2W9A - chains A and T of the 3 polymer chains in the assembly; structure by X-ray diffraction, 2.60 A resolution.

[Chain A]
Protein: DNA polymerase IV
Source organism: Sulfolobus solfataricus
Notes: EC 2.7.7.7
Reference sequence: Q97W02 (DPO42_SULSO); numbering as in UniProt (aligned over 1-352)
Sequence (358 residues; each row starts with the number of its first residue; numbers below 1 keep their minus sign (His-5 is residue -5)):
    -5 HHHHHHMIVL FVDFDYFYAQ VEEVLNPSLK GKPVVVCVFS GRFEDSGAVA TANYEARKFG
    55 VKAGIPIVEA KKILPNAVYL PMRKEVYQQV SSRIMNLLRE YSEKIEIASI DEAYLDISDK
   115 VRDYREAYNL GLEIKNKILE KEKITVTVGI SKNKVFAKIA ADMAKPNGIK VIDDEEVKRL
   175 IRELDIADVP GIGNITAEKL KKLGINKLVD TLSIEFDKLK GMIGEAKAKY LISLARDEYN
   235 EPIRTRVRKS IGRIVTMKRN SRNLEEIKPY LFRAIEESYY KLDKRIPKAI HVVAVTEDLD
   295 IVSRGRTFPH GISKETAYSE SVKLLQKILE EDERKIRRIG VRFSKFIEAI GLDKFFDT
Disordered / not traced: -5 to -1, 343-352
Ion coordination: Mg2+ site 1: Asp7, Asp105, Glu106 (together with 2'-deoxyguanosine-5'-triphosphate); Mg2+ site 2: Asp7, Phe8, Asp105 (together with 2'-deoxyguanosine-5'-triphosphate); Mg2+ site 3: Ala181, Ile186
Ligand contacts: 2'-deoxyguanosine-5'-triphosphate: Asp7, Phe8, Asp9, Tyr10, Phe11, Tyr12, Val32, Ala44, Thr45, Tyr48, Arg51, Ala57, Met76, Asp105, Lys159
UniProt features mapped onto this chain:
  - active site: Glu106
  - binding site (Mg(2+)): Asp7, Asp105
  - site: Tyr12 (Substrate discrimination)
  - mutagenesis: Asp105 to Glu106 (Loss of function), Glu342 to Thr352 (Almost complete loss of interaction with PCNA)
What the authors report for this chain:
  - Mg2+ coordination: Ala181, Ile186

[Chain T]
Molecule: 18-nt DNA strand
Sequence (18 nucleotides; numbered 1 to 18; the number before each row is that of its first residue):
     1 TCACXGAATC CTTCCCCC
Disordered / not traced: 1-2
Modified residues: O2G (2'-deoxy-N,N-dimethyl-5'-O-[oxido(oxo)phosphonio]guanosine) at position 5

[How chain A and chain T interact]
Pairs across the interface (35; chain A residue first):
  Val32(A) with DC4(T), phosphate contact; O2G_5(T), sugar contact
  Ser34(A) with DC4(T), hydrogen bond to the phosphate
  Gly41(A) with DA3(T), phosphate contact; DC4(T), sugar contact
  Ala42(A) with DC4(T), sugar contact
  Gly58(A) with DC4(T), base contact
  Pro60(A) with DA3(T), sugar contact
  Lys78(A) with DG6(T), sugar contact
  Gly218(A) with DC11(T), phosphate contact
  Glu219(A) with DC11(T), hydrogen bond to the phosphate
  Ala220(A) with DC10(T), phosphate contact; DC11(T), hydrogen bond to the phosphate
  Arg242(A) with DA7(T), salt bridge to the phosphate; DA8(T), phosphate contact
  Lys243(A) with DA8(T), hydrogen bond to the phosphate; DT9(T), salt bridge to the phosphate
  Ser244(A) with DA7(T), phosphate contact; DA8(T), hydrogen bond to the phosphate
  Ile245(A) with DA7(T), phosphate contact
  Gly246(A) with DG6(T), sugar contact; DA7(T), hydrogen bond to the phosphate
  Arg247(A) with O2G_5(T), salt bridge to the phosphate; DG6(T), salt bridge to the phosphate; DA7(T), salt bridge to the phosphate
  Ile248(A) with O2G_5(T), phosphate contact; DG6(T), hydrogen bond to the phosphate
  Thr250(A) with O2G_5(T), hydrogen bond to the phosphate
  Leu293(A) with DA3(T), base contact
  Arg331(A) with DA3(T), sugar contact; DC4(T), salt bridge to the phosphate
  Arg332(A) with DC4(T), salt bridge to the phosphate; O2G_5(T), phosphate contact
  Arg336(A) with DG6(T), sugar contact; DA7(T), salt bridge to the phosphate
Also at the interface, not in a pair above, chain A (25 interface residues in all): Lys221, Val241, Val249

[Summary]
25 residues of chain A and 9 residues of chain T are in contact, with 8 hydrogen bonds and 8 salt bridges.
Among the polar pairs are Ser34(A)-DC4(T), Glu219(A)-DC11(T) and Ala220(A)-DC11(T). Ligands of chain A:
2'-deoxyguanosine-5'-triphosphate. The paper reports Mg2+ coordination by Ala181(A) and Ile186(A).
Here chain A is DNA polymerase IV (Sulfolobus solfataricus) and chain T is an 18-nt DNA strand. Entry 2W9A
(Ternary complex of Dpo4 bound to N2,N2-dimethyl-deoxyguanosine modified DNA with incoming dGTP) was
determined by X-ray diffraction, deposited together with 2W9B and 2W9C.
